7JG6 - chains G and H of the 20 polymer chains in the assembly; structure by electron microscopy, 3.70 A resolution.

[Chain G]
Name: ATP synthase gamma chain
Source organism: Mycolicibacterium smegmatis
UniProtKB: A0A0D6IUE3 (A0A0D6IUE3_MYCSM); numbering as in UniProt (aligned over 1-307)
Sequence (307 residues; row label = number of the first residue in the row):
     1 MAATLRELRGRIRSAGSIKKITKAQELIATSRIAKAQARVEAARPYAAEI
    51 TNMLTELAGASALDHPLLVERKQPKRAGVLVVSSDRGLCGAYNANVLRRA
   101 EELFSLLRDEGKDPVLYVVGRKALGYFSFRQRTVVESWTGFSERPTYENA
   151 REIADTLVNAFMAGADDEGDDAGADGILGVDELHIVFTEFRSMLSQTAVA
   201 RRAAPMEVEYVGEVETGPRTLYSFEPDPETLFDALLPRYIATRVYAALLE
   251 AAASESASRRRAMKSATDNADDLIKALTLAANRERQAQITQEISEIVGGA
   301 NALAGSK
Disordered / not traced: 1-3, 165-177, 214-221, 304-307

[Chain H]
Name: ATP synthase epsilon chain
Source organism: Mycolicibacterium smegmatis
UniProtKB: A0A0D6IU73 (A0A0D6IU73_MYCSM); residues 1-121 here = UniProt positions 1-121
Sequence (121 residues; row label = number of the first residue in the row):
     1 MADLNVEIVAVERELWSGPATFVFTRTTAGEIGILPRHIPLVAQLVDDAM
    51 VRVEREGEDDLRIAVDGGFLSVTEETVRILVENAQFESEIDADAAKEDAA
   101 SDDERTAAWGRARLRALGQID
Disordered / not traced: 1-2, 120-121

[Chain G / chain H interface]
Contacting residue pairs (8; chain G residue first):
  Ala42(G) with Glu12(H)
  Ala43(G) with Val11(H)
  Tyr222(G) with Pro40(H)
  Ser223(G) with Pro40(H), hydrogen bond (backbone-backbone); Leu41(H); Val42(H), hydrogen bond (backbone-backbone)
  Phe224(G) with Val42(H)
  Glu225(G) with Val42(H), hydrogen bond (backbone-backbone)
Interface residues without a listed pair, chain H (9 interface residues in all): Arg13, Glu14, Ala43, Gln44

[In short]
6 residues of chain G face 9 of chain H across their interface; the contacts include 3 hydrogen bonds.
Backbone hydrogen bonds pair Ser223(G)-Pro40(H), Ser223(G)-Val42(H) and Glu225(G)-Val42(H).
Here chain G is ATP synthase gamma chain and chain H is ATP synthase epsilon chain, both from
Mycolicibacterium smegmatis. Entry 7JG6 (Cryo-EM structure of bedaquiline-free Mycobacterium smegmatis ATP
synthase rotational state 2 (backbone model)) was determined by electron microscopy, deposited together with
7JG5, 7JG7, 7JG8, 7JG9, 7JGA, 7JGB and 7JGC.
